PDB entry 4XKF | X-ray diffraction, 2.45 A resolution | chains B and D of the 6 polymer chains in the assembly

# Chain B (and D)
Molecule: Hemagglutinin HA2 chain
Organism: Influenza A virus
Notes: chain D of this document is another copy of the same molecule, construct and numbering; everything in this record applies to it too
Sequence (180 residues; each row starts with the number of its first residue):
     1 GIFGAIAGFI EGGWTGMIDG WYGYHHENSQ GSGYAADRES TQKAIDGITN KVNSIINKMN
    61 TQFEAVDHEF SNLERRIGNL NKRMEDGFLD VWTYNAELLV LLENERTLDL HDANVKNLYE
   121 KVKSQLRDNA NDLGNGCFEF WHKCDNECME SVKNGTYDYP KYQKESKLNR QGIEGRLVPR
Unresolved in the structure: 174-180
Disulfides: Cys144-Cys148

# How chain B and chain D interact
Contacting residue pairs - 43 pairs, chain B then chain D:
  Phe3(B) - Phe3(D)  hydrophobic
  Ser54(B) - Leu101(D)
  Lys58(B) - Tyr94(D)
  Lys58(B) - Glu97(D)  salt bridge
  Lys58(B) - Leu101(D)
  Met59(B) - Tyr94(D)
  Thr61(B) - Asp90(D)
  Phe63(B) - Arg83(D)
  Glu64(B) - Lys82(D)  salt bridge
  Glu64(B) - Arg83(D)  hydrogen bond (backbone-side chain)
  Ala65(B) - Arg83(D)
  Val66(B) - Asn79(D)
  Val66(B) - Arg83(D)
  His68(B) - Arg76(D)
  His68(B) - Asn79(D)
  Glu69(B) - Arg76(D)  hydrogen bond (backbone-side chain)
  Phe70(B) - Arg76(D)
  Glu74(B) - Arg76(D)  salt bridge
  Leu80(B) - Leu80(D)  hydrophobic
  Asn81(B) - Arg83(D)  hydrogen bond
  Met84(B) - Leu80(D)  hydrophobic
  Met84(B) - Arg83(D)
  Met84(B) - Met84(D)  hydrophobic
  Glu85(B) - Arg83(D)  salt bridge
  Phe88(B) - Met84(D)
  Phe88(B) - Gly87(D)
  Phe88(B) - Phe88(D)  hydrophobic
  Trp92(B) - Val91(D)  hydrophobic
  Trp92(B) - Tyr94(D)  hydrophobic
  Asn95(B) - Tyr94(D)
  Leu99(B) - Tyr94(D)
  Leu99(B) - Leu98(D)  hydrophobic
  Glu103(B) - Leu102(D)
  Arg106(B) - Leu102(D)
  Arg106(B) - Glu105(D)  salt bridge
  Ala113(B) - Ile2(D)
  Asn117(B) - Ile2(D)
  Asn117(B) - Phe3(D)
  Asn117(B) - Gly4(D)
  Glu120(B) - Lys116(D)  salt bridge
  Arg127(B) - Lys123(D)
  Arg127(B) - Asp132(D)  salt bridge
  Gln163(B) - Gln171(D)
Other interface residues (no listed pair), chain B (33 interface residues in all): Gln62, Ile77, Val91, Leu102, Leu110
Other interface residues (no listed pair), chain D (26 interface residues in all): Ile77, Asn95, Arg106

# Overview
33 residues of chain B and 26 residues of chain D are in contact; the contacts include 3 hydrogen bonds and 7
salt bridges. Polar pairs include Lys58(B)-Glu97(D), Glu64(B)-Lys82(D) and Glu74(B)-Arg76(D).
Both chains are Hemagglutinin HA2 chain (Influenza A virus). Entry 4XKF (Crystal structure of hemagglutinin
from Taiwan (2013) H6N1 influenza virus in complex with LSTa) was determined by X-ray diffraction together
with 4XKD, 4XKE and 4XKG from the same study.
